4ZWG - chains A and C of the 4 polymer chains in the assembly; structure by X-ray diffraction, 2.30 A resolution.

# Chain A (and C)
Molecule: Deoxynucleoside triphosphate triphosphohydrolase SAMHD1
Organism: Homo sapiens
Notes: EC 3.1.5.-; chain C of this document is another copy of the same molecule, construct and numbering; everything in this record applies to it too
Reference sequence: Q9Y3Z3 (SAMH1_HUMAN); residues 113-626 here = UniProt positions 113-626
Chain sequence (514 residues; each row starts with the number of its first residue):
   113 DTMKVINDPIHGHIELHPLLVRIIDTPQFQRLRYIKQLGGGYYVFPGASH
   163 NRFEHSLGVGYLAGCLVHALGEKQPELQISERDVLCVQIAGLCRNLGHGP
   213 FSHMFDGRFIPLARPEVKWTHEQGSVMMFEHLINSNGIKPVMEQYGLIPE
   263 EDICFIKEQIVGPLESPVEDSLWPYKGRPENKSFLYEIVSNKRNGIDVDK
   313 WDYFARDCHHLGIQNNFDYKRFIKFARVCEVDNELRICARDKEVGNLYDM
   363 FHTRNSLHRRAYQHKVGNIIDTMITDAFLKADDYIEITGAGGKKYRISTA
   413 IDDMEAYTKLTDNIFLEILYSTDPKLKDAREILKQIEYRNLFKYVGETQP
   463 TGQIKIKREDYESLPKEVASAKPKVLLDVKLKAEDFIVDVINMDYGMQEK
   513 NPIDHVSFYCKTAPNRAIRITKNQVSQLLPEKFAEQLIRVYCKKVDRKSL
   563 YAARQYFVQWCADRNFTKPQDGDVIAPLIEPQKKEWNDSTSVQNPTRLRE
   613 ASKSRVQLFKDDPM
Not modelled in the structure: 113, 278-280, 488-491, 582-626 (chain C: 277-283, 486-489, 590-626)
Construct notes: conflict Arg206 (His in Q9Y3Z3), Asn207 (Asp in Q9Y3Z3); engineered mutation Glu592 (Thr in Q9Y3Z3)
UniProt features mapped onto this chain:
  - active site: His233
  - binding site (GTP): Lys116, Val117, Asp137, Gln142, Arg145, Arg451, Lys455, Lys523
  - binding site (dATP): Asn119, Gln149, Val156, Arg164, His210, His215, Lys312, Tyr315, Asp319, Arg333, Arg352, Lys354, Asn358, Arg366, Gln375, His376, Lys377, Lys523
  - binding site (dCTP): Asn119, Gln149, Val156, Arg164, His210, His215, Lys312, Tyr315, Asp319, Arg333, Arg352, Lys354, Arg366, Arg372, Gln375, His376, Lys377, Lys523
  - binding site (dGTP): Asn119, Gln149, Leu150, Val156, Arg164, Lys312, Tyr315, Asp319, Arg333, Arg352, Lys354, Asn358, Arg366, Tyr374, Gln375, His376, Lys377, Lys523
  - binding site (dTTP): Asn119, Gln149, Val156, Arg164, His210, His215, Lys312, Tyr315, Asp319, Arg333, Arg352, Lys354, Gln375, His376, Lys377, Lys523
  - binding site (Mn(2+)): His167, Asp311
  - cross-link (Glycyl lysine isopeptide (Lys-Gly)): Lys467 (interchain with G-Cter in SUMO2), Lys469 (interchain with G-Cter in SUMO2), Lys492 (interchain with G-Cter in SUMO2), Lys622 (interchain with G-Cter in SUMO2)
  - natural variant: Asp120 to His123 (deletion: In AGS5), His123 (H123P: In AGS5), Arg143 (R143C: In AGS5; R143H: In AGS5), Arg145 (R145Q: In AGS5), His167 (H167Y: In AGS5), Ile201 (I201N: In AGS5 and CHBL2), Gly209 (G209S: In AGS5), Met254 (M254V: In AGS5), Arg290 (R290H: In AGS5), Leu369 (L369S: In AGS5), Met385 (M385V: In AGS5), Ile448 (I448T: In AGS5), 1 further natural variant entry in UniProt
  - mutagenesis: Asp137 (D137A: Impairs homotetramerization and nearly abolishes dNTPase activity), Gln142 (Q142E/A: Impairs homotetramerization and nearly abolishes dNTPase activity; when associated with K-145), Arg143 (R143A: Abolished ability to restrict infection by viruses), Arg145 (R145A: Impairs homotetramerization and nearly abolishes dNTPase activity. Abolished ability to restrict infection by viruses; R145K: Impairs homotetramerization and nearly abolishes dNTPase activity ...), Gln149 (Q149A: Abolished dNTPase activity without affecting homotetramerization. Abolished dNTPase activity; when associated with A-319), Arg164 (R164A: Abolished ability to restrict infection by viruses), His167 (H167A: Abolished ability to restrict infection by viruses), His210 (H210A: Abolished dNTPase activity without affecting homotetramerization), His215 (H215A: Abolished dNTPase activity without affecting homotetramerization), Arg226 (R226G: Loss of function in defense response to virus), His233 (H233A: Abolished dNTPase activity without affecting homotetramerization. Abolished ability to restrict infection by viruses), Asp311 (D311A: Loss of function in defense response to virus. Loss of dNTPase activity. Does not affect oligomerization), 26 further mutagenesis entries in UniProt
Ligand contacts:
  - 2'-deoxyadenosine 5'-triphosphate (DTP), molecule 1: Gln149, Leu150, Arg164, Arg206, Asn207, His210, His215, His233, Asp311, Lys312, Tyr315, Asp319, Arg366, His370, Tyr374, Gln375
  - 2'-deoxyadenosine 5'-triphosphate (DTP), molecule 2: Val156, Phe157, Pro158, Arg372, His376, Val378
  - 2'-deoxyadenosine 5'-triphosphate (DTP), molecule 3: Arg333, Phe337, Arg352, Lys354, Asn358, Lys523
  - 2'-deoxyadenosine 5'-triphosphate: Lys116, Val117, Ile118, Asn119, His125
  - GTP (guanosine-5'-triphosphate), molecule 1: Lys116, Val117, Ile118, Val133, Ile136, Asp137, Gln142, Arg145, Phe165
  - GTP, molecule 2: Tyr155, Val156, Pro158, Val378, Arg451, Leu453
What the authors report for this chain:
  - mutagenesis - T592E: decreased catalytic activity on dGTP
  - mutagenesis - T592E: decreased catalytic activity on all of the four dNTPs
  - mutagenesis - T592E: decreased stability
  - conformationally variable residues (helix shift, order/disorder transition): Leu453 to Asp506, Ala546 to Pro581, Gln582 to Asn599

# How chain A and chain C interact
Pairs across the interface - 66 pairs, chain A then chain C:
  Ile325(A) with Asn328(C)
  Gln326(A) with Gln326(C), hydrogen bond; Asn327(C); Asn328(C), hydrogen bond (backbone-side chain)
  Asn327(A) with Gln326(C)
  Asn328(A) with Ile325(C); Ser368(C), hydrogen bond; Arg372(C), hydrogen bond (backbone-side chain)
  Asp353(A) with Gln582(C)
  Lys354(A) with Lys377(C)
  Val356(A) with Gln582(C)
  Asn358(A) with Arg372(C), hydrogen bond
  Asp361(A) with His364(C), salt bridge; Ser368(C), hydrogen bond; Arg372(C), salt bridge
  His364(A) with Asp361(C), salt bridge; His364(C)
  Asn367(A) with Leu540(C)
  Ser368(A) with Asn328(C), hydrogen bond; Asp361(C), hydrogen bond
  Arg371(A) with Gly357(C), hydrogen bond (side chain-backbone); Asn358(C), hydrogen bond; Asp361(C), salt bridge
  Arg372(A) with Asn328(C), hydrogen bond (side chain-backbone); Asn358(C), hydrogen bond; Asp361(C), salt bridge
  Gln461(A) with Gln536(C)
  Pro462(A) with Asn535(C); Gln536(C); Val537(C)
  Gly464(A) with Gln539(C)
  Met505(A) with Leu540(C)
  Cys522(A) with Asp583(C); Val586(C), hydrophobic
  Thr524(A) with Arg566(C); Ile587(C)
  Ala525(A) with Val586(C), hydrophobic
  Arg528(A) with Asp585(C), hydrogen bond (side chain-backbone); Val586(C)
  Ile530(A) with Gln582(C); Val586(C), hydrophobic
  Ile532(A) with Gln582(C)
  Asn535(A) with Thr579(C)
  Gln536(A) with Lys580(C), hydrogen bond (side chain-backbone); Pro581(C), hydrogen bond (side chain-backbone); Gln582(C)
  Val537(A) with Arg371(C), hydrogen bond (backbone-side chain); Gln461(C)
  Ser538(A) with Arg371(C), hydrogen bond; Gln461(C); Glu547(C), hydrogen bond
  Gln539(A) with Gln461(C), hydrogen bond; Pro462(C), hydrogen bond (side chain-backbone); Lys544(C), hydrogen bond; Glu547(C), hydrogen bond (backbone-side chain)
  Leu540(A) with Pro542(C); Lys544(C); Ala546(C); Glu547(C)
  Pro542(A) with Leu540(C)
  Lys544(A) with Gln539(C), hydrogen bond; Leu540(C)
  Ala546(A) with Leu540(C)
  Glu547(A) with Ser538(C), hydrogen bond; Gln539(C), hydrogen bond (side chain-backbone)
  Lys580(A) with Gln536(C), hydrogen bond (side chain-backbone)
Also at the interface, not in a pair above, chain A (43 interface residues in all): Phe329, Arg352, Asp506, Tyr507, Arg531, Leu541, Glu543, Phe545
Also at the interface, not in a pair above, chain C (43 interface residues in all): Phe329, Lys354, Asn367, Thr463, Met505, Tyr507, Leu541, Glu543, Phe545, Pro589

# Summary
The chain A/chain C interface involves 43 residues from each chain, with 26 hydrogen bonds and 5 salt bridges.
Among the polar pairs are Asp361(A)-His364(C), Asp361(A)-Arg372(C) and Arg371(A)-Asp361(C). The paper reports
that T592E of chain A reduces catalytic activity on dGTP; conformational variability at Leu453(A), Ala546(A)
and Gln582(A).
Chain A and chain C are both Deoxynucleoside triphosphate triphosphohydrolase SAMHD1 (Homo sapiens); the
structure, Crystal structure of the GTP-dATP-bound catalytic core of SAMHD1 phosphomimetic T592E mutant, was
determined by X-ray diffraction (same publication as 4ZWE).
